1QRI - chains M and A; structure by X-ray diffraction, 2.60 A resolution.

== Chain M ==
Molecule: 13-nt DNA strand
Sequence (13 nucleotides; row label = number of the first residue in the row):
     1 TCGCGAATTCGCG

== Chain A ==
Molecule: Eco ri endonculease
Source organism: Escherichia coli
UniProt: P00642 (T2E1_ECOLI); residues 17-277 here correspond to UniProt positions 16-276 (UniProt number = residue number - 1)
Chain sequence (261 residues; numbered 17 to 277; the number before each row is that of its first residue):
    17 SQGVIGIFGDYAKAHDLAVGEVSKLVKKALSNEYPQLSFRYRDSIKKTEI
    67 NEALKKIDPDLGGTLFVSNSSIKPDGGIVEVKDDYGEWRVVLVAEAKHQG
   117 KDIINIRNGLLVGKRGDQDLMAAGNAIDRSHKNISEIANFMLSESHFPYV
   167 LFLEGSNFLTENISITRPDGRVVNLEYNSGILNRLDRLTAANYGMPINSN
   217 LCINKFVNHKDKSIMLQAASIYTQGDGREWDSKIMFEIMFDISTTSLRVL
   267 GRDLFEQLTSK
Differences from the reference sequence: engineered mutation Asp144 (Glu143 in P00642)

== Chain M / chain A interface ==
Pairs across the interface - 33 pairs, chain M then chain A:
  DG3(M) - Val83(A)  phosphate contact
  DG3(M) - Asn85(A)  phosphate contact
  DG3(M) - Ser86(A)  phosphate contact
  DC4(M) - Ser86(A)  phosphate contact
  DC4(M) - Ser87(A)  hydrogen bond to the phosphate
  DC4(M) - Ile88(A)  phosphate contact
  DC4(M) - Lys89(A)  phosphate contact
  DG5(M) - Ile88(A)  phosphate contact
  DG5(M) - Lys89(A)  hydrogen bond to the phosphate
  DG5(M) - Lys148(A)  salt bridge to the phosphate
  DG5(M) - Asn149(A)  phosphate contact
  DA6(M) - Asp91(A)  phosphate contact
  DA6(M) - Lys113(A)  salt bridge to the phosphate
  DA6(M) - Arg145(A)  salt bridge to the phosphate
  DA7(M) - His114(A)  salt bridge to the phosphate
  DA7(M) - Ala142(A)  base contact
  DA7(M) - Arg145(A)  hydrogen bond to the base
  DT8(M) - Gln115(A)  phosphate contact
  DT8(M) - Gly116(A)  hydrogen bond to the phosphate
  DT8(M) - Lys117(A)  phosphate contact
  DT8(M) - Gly140(A)  base contact
  DT8(M) - Asn141(A)  hydrogen bond to the base
  DT8(M) - Ala142(A)  hydrogen bond to the base
  DT9(M) - Lys117(A)  salt bridge to the phosphate
  DT9(M) - Met137(A)  phosphate contact
  DT9(M) - Ala138(A)  base contact
  DT9(M) - Gly140(A)  base contact
  DC10(M) - Gly129(A)  phosphate contact
  DC10(M) - Lys130(A)  phosphate contact
  DC10(M) - Ala138(A)  hydrogen bond to the base
  DC10(M) - Ala139(A)  base contact
  DC10(M) - Gly140(A)  base contact
  DG11(M) - Lys130(A)  phosphate contact
Other interface residues (no listed pair), chain M (10 interface residues in all): DC2
Other interface residues (no listed pair), chain A (24 interface residues in all): Glu111

== Summary ==
The interface between chain M and chain A involves 10 residues on one side and 24 on the other; the contacts
include 7 hydrogen bonds and 5 salt bridges. Polar contacts include DA7(M)-Arg145(A), DT8(M)-Asn141(A) and
DT8(M)-Ala142(A).
Chain M is a 13-nt DNA strand and chain A is Eco ri endonculease (Escherichia coli); the structure, X-ray
structure of the DNA-eco ri endonuclease complexes with an E144D mutation at 2.7 A, was determined by X-ray
diffraction.
